PDB entry 8FK0 | electron microscopy, 4.00 A resolution | chains D and K of the 14 polymer chains in the assembly

Chain D (and K):
Molecule: Pilin_N domain-containing protein
Organism: Saccharolobus solfataricus
Notes: chain K of this document is another copy of the same molecule, construct and numbering; everything in this record applies to it too
UniProt: A0A7S9IHX8 (A0A7S9IHX8_SACSO); residues -11 to 132 here correspond to UniProt positions 1-144 (UniProt number = residue number + 12)
Amino-acid sequence (144 residues; numbered -11 to 132; the number before each row is that of its first residue; numbers below 1 keep their minus sign (Met-11 is residue -11)):
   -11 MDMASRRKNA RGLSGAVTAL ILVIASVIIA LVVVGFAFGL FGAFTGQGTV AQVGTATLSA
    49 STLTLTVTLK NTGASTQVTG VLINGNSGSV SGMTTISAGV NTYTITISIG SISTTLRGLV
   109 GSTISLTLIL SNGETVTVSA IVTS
Disordered / not traced: -11 to 0

How chain D and chain K interact:
Residue-residue contacts (15):
  Ser14(D) - Leu1(K)  hydrogen bond (side chain-backbone)
  Ile17(D) - Leu1(K)  hydrophobic
  Ile17(D) - Ala4(K)  hydrophobic
  Val21(D) - Leu8(K)  hydrophobic
  Phe24(D) - Ile12(K)  hydrophobic
  Leu28(D) - Val15(K)  hydrophobic
  Asn72(D) - Thr60(K)
  Asn72(D) - Gly61(K)
  Asn72(D) - Ala62(K)  hydrogen bond (backbone-backbone)
  Leu107(D) - Lys58(K)
  Ile112(D) - Thr60(K)
  Thr115(D) - Thr33(K)
  Gly121(D) - Phe26(K)
  Thr123(D) - Phe26(K)  hydrogen bond (side chain-backbone)
  Thr125(D) - Thr33(K)
Interface residues without a listed pair, chain D (21 interface residues in all): Leu10, Phe32, Gly73, Thr103, Gly106, Ser110, Ser113, Leu114, Glu122
Interface residues without a listed pair, chain K (19 interface residues in all): Val11, Leu19, Phe29, Gly30, Asn59, Ala86, Gly87, Val88

Overview:
21 residues of chain D face 19 of chain K across their interface, with 3 hydrogen bonds. Polar contacts
include Ser14(D)-Leu1(K), Thr123(D)-Phe26(K) and Asn72(D)-Ala62(K).
Both chains are Pilin_N domain-containing protein (Saccharolobus solfataricus). Entry 8FK0 (Asymmetric cryo-EM
structure of a curved Saccharolobus solfataricus type IV pilus) was determined by electron microscopy,
deposited together with 8FJ5, 8FJS, 8FK7 and 7TXI.
